Entry 7MSC (electron microscopy, 2.97 A resolution); this record covers chains A and J of the 55 polymer chains in the assembly.

Chain A:
Molecule: 23S rRNA
Organism: Mycobacterium tuberculosis (strain ATCC 25618 / H37Rv)
Sequence (3138 nucleotides; each row starts with the number of its first residue):
     1 UUGUAAGUGU CUAAGGGCGC AUGGUGGAUG CCUUGGCAUC GAGAGCCGAU GAAGGACGUG
    61 GGAGGCUGCG AUAUGCCUCG GGGAGCUGUC AACCGAGCGU GGAUCCGAGG AUUUCCGAAU
   121 GGGGAAACCC AGCACGAGUG AUGUCGUGCU ACCCGCAUCU GAAUAUAUAG GGUGCGGGAG
   181 GGAACGCGGG GAAGUGAAAC AUCUCAGUAC CCGUAGGAGG AGAAAACAAU UGUGAUUCCG
   241 CAAGUAGUGG CGAGCGAACG CGGAACAGGC UAAACCGCAC GCAUGGGUAA CCGGGUAGGG
   301 GUUGUGUGUG CGGGGUUGUG GGAGGAUAUG UCUCAGCGCU ACCCGGCUGA GAGGCAGUCA
   361 GAAAGUGUCG UGGUUAGCGG AAGUGGCCUG GGAUGGUCUG CCGUAGACGG UGAGAGCCCG
   421 GUACGCGAAA ACCCGGCACC UGCCUAGUAU CAAUUCCCGA GUAGCAGCGG GCCCGUGGAA
   481 UCCGCUGUGA AUCCGCCGGG ACCACCCGGU AAGCCUAAAU ACUCCUCGAU GACCGAUAGC
   541 GGAUUAGUAC CGUGAGGGAA UGGUGAAAAG UACCCCGGGA GGGGAGUGAA AGAGUACCUG
   601 AAACCGUGUG CCUACAAUCC GUCAGAGCCU CCUUUUCCUC UCCGGAGGAG GGUGGUGAUG
   661 GCGUGCCUUU UGAAGAAUGA GCCUGCGAGU CAGGGACAUG UCGCAAGGUU AACCCGUGUG
   721 GGGUAGCCGC AGCGAAAGCG AGUCUGAAUA GGGCGACCCA CACGCGCAUA CGCGCGUGUG
   781 AAUAGUGGCG UGUUCUGGAC CCGAAGCGGA GUGAUCUACC CAUGGCCAGG GUGAAGCGCG
   841 GGUAAGACCG CGUGGAGGCC CGAACCCACU UAGGUUGAAG ACUGAGGGGA UGAGCUGUGG
   901 GUAGGGGUGA AAGGCCAAUC AAACUCCGUG AUAGCUGGUU CUCCCCGAAA UGCAUUUAGG
   961 UGCAGCGUUG CGUGGUUCAC CGCGGAGGUA GAGCUACUGG AUGGCCGAUG GGCCCUACUA
  1021 GGUUACUGAC GUCAGCCAAA CUCCGAAUGC CGUGGUGUAA AGCGUGGCAG UGAGACGGCG
  1081 GGGGAUAAGC UCCGUACGUC GAAAGGGAAA CAGCCCAGAU CGCCGGCUAA GGCCCCCAAG
  1141 CGUGUGCUAA GUGGGAAAGG AUGUGCAGUC GCAAAGACAA CCAGGAGGUU GGCUUAGAAG
  1201 CAGCCACCCU UGAAAGAGUG CGUAAUAGCU CACUGGUCAA GUGAUUGUGC GCCGAUAAUG
  1261 UAGCGGGGCU CAAGCACACC GCCGAAGCCG CGGCACAUCC ACCUUGUGGU GGGUGUGGGU
  1321 AGGGGAGCGU CCCUCAUUCA GCGAAGCCAC CGGGUGACCG GUGGUGGAGG GUGGGGGAGU
  1381 GAGAAUGCAG GCAUGAGUAG CGACAAGGCA AGUGAGAACC UUGCCCGCCG AAAGACCAAG
  1441 GGUUCCUGGG CCAGGCCAGU CCGCCCAGGG UGAGUCGGGA CCUAAGGCGA GGCCGACAGG
  1501 CGUAGUCGAU GGACAACGGG UUGAUAUUCC CGUACCCGUG UGUGGGCGCC CGUGACGAAU
  1561 CAGCGGUACU AACCACCCAA AACCGGAUCG AUCACUCCCC UUCGGGGGUG UGGAGUUCUG
  1621 GGGCUGCGUG GGAACUUCGC UGGUAGUAGU CAAGCGAAGG GGUGACGCAG GAAGGUAGCC
  1681 GUACCAGUCA GUGGUAACAC UGGGGCAAGC CGGUAGGGAG AGCGAUAGGC AAAUCCGUCG
  1741 CUCACUAAUC CUGAGAGGUG ACGCAUAGCC GGUUGAGGCG AAUUCGGUGA UCCUCUGCUG
  1801 CCAAGAAAAG CCUCUAGCGA GCACACACAC GGCCCGUACC CCAAACCGAC ACAGGUGGUC
  1861 AGGUAGAGCA UACCAAGGCG UACGAGAUAA CUAUGGUUAA GGAACUCGGC AAAAUGCCCC
  1921 CGUAACUUCG GGAGAAGGGG GACCGGAAUA UCGUGAACAC CCUUGCGGUG GGAGCGGGAU
  1981 CCGGUCGCAG AAACCAGUGA GGAGCGACUG UUUACUAAAA ACACAGGUCC GUGCGAAGUC
  2041 GCAAGACGAU GUAUACGGAC UGACGCCUGC CCGGUGCUGG AAGGUUAAGA GGACCCGUUA
  2101 ACCCGCAAGG GUGAAGCGGA GAAUUUAAGC CCCAGUAAAC GGCGGUGGUA ACUAUAACCA
  2161 UCCUAAGGUA GCGAAAUUCC UUGUCGGGUA AGUUCCGACC UGCACGAAUG GCGUAACGAC
  2221 UUCUCAACUG UCUCAACCAU AGACUCGGCG AAAUUGCACU ACGAGUAAAG AUGCUCGUUA
  2281 CGCGCGGCAG GACGAAAAGA CCCCGGGACC UUCACUACAA CUUGGUAUUG AUGUUCGGUA
  2341 CGGUUUGUGU AGGAUAGGUG GGAGACUGUG AAACCUCGAC GCCAGUUGGG GCGGAGUCGU
  2401 UGUUGAAAUA CCACUCUGAU CGUAUUGGGC AUCUAACCUC GAACCCUGAA UCGGGUUUAG
  2461 GGACAGUGCC UGGCGGGUAG UUUAACUGGG GCGGUUGCCU CCUAAAAUGU AACGGAGGCG
  2521 CCCAAAGGUU CCCUCAACCU GGACGGCAAU CAGGUGGCGA GUGUAAAUGC ACAAGGGAGC
  2581 UUGACUGCGA GACUUACAAG UCAAGCAGGG ACGAAAGUCG GGAUUAGUGA UCCGGCACCC
  2641 CCGAGUGGAA GGGGUGUCGC UCAACGGAUA AAAGGUACCC CGGGGAUAAC AGGCUGAUCU
  2701 UCCCCAAGAG UCCAUAUCGA CGGGAUGGUU UGGCACCUCG AUGUCGGCUC GUCGCAUCCU
  2761 GGGGCUGGAG CAGGUCCCAA GGGUUGGGCU GUUCGCCCAU UAAAGCGGCA CGCGAGCUGG
  2821 GUUUAGAACG UCGUGAGACA GUUCGGUCUC UAUCCGCCGC GCGCGUCAGA AACUUGAGGA
  2881 AACCUGUCCC UAGUACGAGA GGACCGGGAC GGACGAACCU CUGGUGCACC AGUUGUCCCG
  2941 CCAGGGGCAC CGCUGGAUAG CCACGUUCGG UCAGGAUAAC CGCUGAAAGC AUCUAAGCGG
  3001 GAAACCUUCU CCAAGAUCAG GUUUCUCACC CACUUGGUGG GAUAAGGCCC CCCGCAGAAC
  3061 ACGGGUUCAA UAGGUCAGAC CUGGAAGCUC AGUAAUGGGU GUAGGGAACU GGUGCUAACC
  3121 GGCCGAAAAC UUACAACA
Not modelled in the structure: 1-4, 1013-1022, 3133-3138
Modified residues: 5MU (5-methyluridine 5'-monophosphate) at position 2177; OMG (o2'-methylguanosine-5'-monophosphate) at position 2791
Ion coordination: Mg2+ site 1: C31, G1370; Mg2+ site 2: C46, G217; Mg2+ site 3: G65, U89; Mg2+ site 4 near U72 (its only coordinating residue here); Mg2+ site 5 near U120 (its only coordinating residue here); Mg2+ site 6: A162, U166; Mg2+ site 7: G194, U2481; Mg2+ site 8: A199, C200; Mg2+ site 9 near G220 (its only coordinating residue here); Mg2+ site 10 near C251 (its only coordinating residue here); Mg2+ site 11: G379, G421; Mg2+ site 12: U411, C418; 153 more Mg2+ sites not listed
Small-molecule neighbours: N-formylmethionine (FME): G2299, A2300, C2301, A2689, U2744, U2823

Chain J:
Name: 50S ribosomal protein L13
Organism: Mycobacterium tuberculosis (strain ATCC 25618 / H37Rv)
UniProtKB: A0A0T9D5H2 (A0A0T9D5H2_MYCTX); residues -47 to 147 here correspond to UniProt positions 1-195 (UniProt number = residue number + 48)
Chain sequence (195 residues; numbered -47 to 147; the number before each row is that of its first residue; numbers below 1 keep their minus sign (Met-47 is residue -47)):
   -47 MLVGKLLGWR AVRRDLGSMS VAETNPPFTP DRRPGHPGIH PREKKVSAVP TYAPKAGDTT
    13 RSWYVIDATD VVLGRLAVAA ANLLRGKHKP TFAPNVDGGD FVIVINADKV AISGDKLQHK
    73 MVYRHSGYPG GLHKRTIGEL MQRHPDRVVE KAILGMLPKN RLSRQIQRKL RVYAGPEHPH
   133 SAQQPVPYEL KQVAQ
Not modelled in the structure: -47 to 1

Interface between chain A and chain J:
Pairs across the interface (95; chain A residue first):
  A6(A) - His132(J)  hydrogen bond to the sugar
  A6(A) - Ala134(J)  base contact
  A6(A) - Gln135(J)  sugar contact
  G7(A) - Trp15(J)  sugar contact
  G7(A) - Arg123(J)  salt bridge to the phosphate
  G7(A) - His132(J)  salt bridge to the phosphate
  G7(A) - Gln135(J)  hydrogen bond to the sugar
  U8(A) - Phe53(J)  sugar contact
  C615(A) - Arg116(J)  sugar contact
  A616(A) - Arg113(J)  hydrogen bond to the phosphate
  A616(A) - Arg116(J)  salt bridge to the phosphate
  A617(A) - Arg113(J)  salt bridge to the phosphate
  A624(A) - Asn47(J)  base contact
  G625(A) - Ala5(J)  phosphate contact
  G625(A) - Asn47(J)  sugar contact
  A626(A) - Ala5(J)  phosphate contact
  A626(A) - Pro6(J)  sugar contact
  A626(A) - Lys7(J)  salt bridge to the phosphate
  A626(A) - Ala8(J)  hydrogen bond to the sugar
  G627(A) - Lys7(J)  phosphate contact
  U659(A) - Asn47(J)  hydrogen bond to the sugar
  U659(A) - Arg113(J)  salt bridge to the phosphate
  U659(A) - Leu114(J)  sugar contact
  G660(A) - Pro46(J)  sugar contact
  G660(A) - Asn47(J)  sugar contact
  G660(A) - Asn112(J)  hydrogen bond to the phosphate
  G660(A) - Arg113(J)  hydrogen bond to the phosphate
  G660(A) - Leu114(J)  hydrogen bond to the phosphate
  G661(A) - Asn112(J)  hydrogen bond to the phosphate
  C1124(A) - Pro2(J)  base contact
  C1124(A) - Thr3(J)  hydrogen bond to the base
  C1134(A) - Val30(J)  sugar contact
  C1135(A) - Val30(J)  sugar contact
  C1135(A) - Asn34(J)  sugar contact
  C1135(A) - Arg37(J)  phosphate contact
  C1135(A) - Met108(J)  hydrogen bond to the sugar
  C1136(A) - Arg37(J)  salt bridge to the phosphate
  C1136(A) - Lys39(J)  salt bridge to the phosphate
  C1136(A) - Met108(J)  sugar contact
  C1136(A) - Pro110(J)  phosphate contact
  C1137(A) - Pro110(J)  phosphate contact
  A1138(A) - Lys39(J)  salt bridge to the phosphate
  G1140(A) - Gln147(J)  hydrogen bond to the base
  C1141(A) - Arg27(J)  hydrogen bond to the base
  C1141(A) - Leu142(J)  base contact
  C1141(A) - Lys143(J)  base contact
  C1141(A) - Gln144(J)  sugar contact
  G1142(A) - Gln144(J)  hydrogen bond to the phosphate
  G1142(A) - Gln147(J)  sugar contact
  G1151(A) - Lys68(J)  hydrogen bond to the base
  G1260(A) - His77(J)  stacking on the base
  G1260(A) - Gly82(J)  hydrogen bond to the phosphate
  G1260(A) - Leu84(J)  sugar contact
  U1261(A) - Tyr75(J)  sugar contact
  U1261(A) - Leu84(J)  sugar contact
  G1266(A) - Gly107(J)  hydrogen bond to the base
  G1267(A) - Ala104(J)  hydrogen bond to the sugar
  G1267(A) - Gly107(J)  sugar contact
  G1267(A) - Met108(J)  base contact
  G1268(A) - Gly26(J)  sugar contact
  G1268(A) - Lys72(J)  salt bridge to the phosphate
  G1268(A) - Lys103(J)  salt bridge to the phosphate
  G1268(A) - Ala104(J)  phosphate contact
  G1268(A) - Met108(J)  sugar contact
  C1269(A) - Leu25(J)  phosphate contact
  C1269(A) - Gly26(J)  hydrogen bond to the phosphate
  C1269(A) - Lys68(J)  salt bridge to the phosphate
  U1270(A) - Val24(J)  phosphate contact
  U1270(A) - Asp67(J)  base contact
  U1270(A) - Lys68(J)  salt bridge to the phosphate
  C1271(A) - Asp22(J)  hydrogen bond to the base
  C1271(A) - Arg27(J)  hydrogen bond to the sugar
  A1273(A) - Gly26(J)  hydrogen bond to the base
  A1273(A) - Arg27(J)  base contact
  G2277(A) - Lys111(J)  salt bridge to the phosphate
  U2752(A) - Pro81(J)  phosphate contact
  C2753(A) - Pro81(J)  phosphate contact
  A2877(A) - His96(J)  phosphate contact
  A2877(A) - Arg99(J)  hydrogen bond to the sugar
  G2878(A) - Arg76(J)  phosphate contact
  G2878(A) - Arg99(J)  salt bridge to the phosphate
  G2879(A) - Ser78(J)  phosphate contact
  G2879(A) - Tyr80(J)  sugar contact
  G2879(A) - His85(J)  phosphate contact
  A2880(A) - Ser78(J)  hydrogen bond to the phosphate
  A2880(A) - Tyr80(J)  sugar contact
  A2880(A) - His85(J)  salt bridge to the phosphate
  C3006(A) - His85(J)  salt bridge to the phosphate
  C3006(A) - Arg87(J)  hydrogen bond to the phosphate
  U3007(A) - Arg87(J)  salt bridge to the phosphate
  U3017(A) - Arg120(J)  sugar contact
  C3018(A) - Glu102(J)  hydrogen bond to the base
  C3018(A) - Arg120(J)  salt bridge to the phosphate
  U3132(A) - Ala134(J)  sugar contact
  U3132(A) - Gln136(J)  hydrogen bond to the sugar
Interface residues without a listed pair, chain A (50 interface residues in all): A5, A658, A1272, U2278, U2279, A2280
Interface residues without a listed pair, chain J (61 interface residues in all): Ala33, Ala63, Ser65, Gly83, Leu109, Pro131

Overview:
The interface between chain A and chain J involves 50 residues on one side and 61 on the other, with 27
hydrogen bonds, 19 salt bridges and 1 aromatic stacking contact. Polar pairs include C1124(A)-Thr3(J),
G1140(A)-Gln147(J) and C1141(A)-Arg27(J). Bound to chain A: N-formylmethionine.
Here chain A is 23S rRNA and chain J is 50S ribosomal protein L13, both from Mycobacterium tuberculosis
(strain ATCC 25618 / H37Rv). Entry 7MSC (Mtb 70SIC in complex with MtbEttA at Pre_R0 state) was determined by
electron microscopy, deposited together with 7MSH, 7MSM, 7MSZ, 7MT2, 7MT3 and 7MT7.
